8UC3 - chains D and B of the 4 polymer chains in the assembly; structure by electron microscopy, 2.78 A resolution.

# Chain D
Molecule: Protein AlbB
From: Streptomyces noursei ATCC 11455
Reference sequence: Q8GED8 (ALBB_STRNR); residue numbers follow UniProt; this construct covers 1-105
Chain sequence (105 residues; numbered 1 to 105; the number before each row is that of its first residue):
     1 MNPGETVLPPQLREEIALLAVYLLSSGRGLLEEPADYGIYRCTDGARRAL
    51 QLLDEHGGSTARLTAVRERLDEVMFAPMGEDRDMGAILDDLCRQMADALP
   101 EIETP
Disordered / not traced: 1-7
From the paper describing this entry:
  - binding site for the ligand FMN: Met78
  - specificity-determining residues: Pro34 (from molecular simulation)
  - mutagenesis - Y37F: abolished catalytic activity
  - catalytic residues: Tyr37

# Chain B
Molecule: Albonoursin synthase
From: Streptomyces noursei ATCC 11455
Reference sequence: Q8GED9 (ALBA_STRNR); residues 1-196 here correspond to UniProt positions 24-219 (UniProt number = residue number + 23)
Chain sequence (196 residues; each row starts with the number of its first residue):
     1 MLAHSSSESPPESLPDAWTVLKTRTAVRNYAKEPVDDALIEQLLEAMLAA
    51 PTASNRQAWSFMVVRRPAAVRRLRAFSPGVLGTPAFFVVACVDRSLTDNL
   101 SPKLSQKIYDTSKLCVAMAVENLLLAAHAAGLGGCPVGSFRSDIVTSMLG
   151 IPEHIEPMLVVPIGRPATALVPSQRRAKNEVVNYESWGNRAAAPTA
Disordered / not traced: 1-12, 193-196
Glycans and other covalent adducts: flavin mononucleotide (FMN) linked to Cys115
Small-molecule neighbours:
  - FMN (flavin mononucleotide), molecule 1: Arg24, Thr25, Ala26, Arg28, Gly79, Leu81, Cys135, Pro136, Val137, Gly138, Ser139, Leu159, Ser173, Arg175
  - FMN, molecule 2: Pro51, Thr52, Ala53, Ser54, Asn55, Thr111, Leu114, Met118
From the paper describing this entry:
  - binding site for flavin mononucleotide: Arg24, Arg28, Cys115, Cys135, Pro136, Val137, Gly138, Arg175
  - specificity-determining residues: Ala58, Leu104, Ile108 (from molecular simulation)
  - mutagenesis - S54A (62-fold): decreased catalytic activity
  - catalytic residues: Ser54

# How chain D and chain B interact
Pairs across the interface (18; chain D residue first):
  Glu14(D) - Arg71(B)  salt bridge
  Leu18(D) - Arg71(B)
  Leu18(D) - Ala75(B)
  Val21(D) - Ala75(B)  hydrophobic
  Val21(D) - Phe76(B)  hydrophobic
  Tyr22(D) - Ala75(B)
  Ser25(D) - Phe76(B)
  Ser26(D) - Pro78(B)
  Gly29(D) - Arg141(B)
  Glu32(D) - Arg141(B)  salt bridge
  Glu33(D) - Ser139(B)
  Arg41(D) - Pro78(B)  hydrogen bond (side chain-backbone)
  Arg48(D) - Arg74(B)
  Arg48(D) - Val80(B)
  Phe75(D) - Arg28(B)
  Phe75(D) - Asn29(B)
  Phe75(D) - Leu81(B)  hydrophobic
  Pro77(D) - Ser173(B)
Interface residues without a listed pair, chain D (19 interface residues in all): Glu15, Arg28, Asp44, Arg47, Met74, Met78
Interface residues without a listed pair, chain B (17 interface residues in all): Arg72, Gly79, Gly82, Val171, Pro172
The authors on this interface:
  - interface residues, chain D: Leu31(D), Arg41(D)
  - interface residues, chain B: Arg28(B), Ser139(B)

# In short
19 residues of chain D and 17 residues of chain B are in contact; the contacts include 1 hydrogen bond and 2
salt bridges. Polar contacts include Glu14(D)-Arg71(B), Glu32(D)-Arg141(B) and Arg41(D)-Pro78(B). Ligands of
chain B: flavin mononucleotide. From the paper: catalytic residues Tyr37(D) and Ser54(B); Y37F of chain D
abolishes catalytic activity.
Here chain D is Protein AlbB and chain B is Albonoursin synthase, both from Streptomyces noursei ATCC 11455.
Entry 8UC3 (Cryo-EM structure of the AlbAB cyclodipeptide oxidase enzyme filament) was determined by electron
microscopy.
